Entry 6FVW (electron microscopy, 4.50 A resolution (low resolution: residue-level contacts below are approximate; hydrogen-bond / salt-bridge calls are withheld)); this record covers chains H and M of the 47 polymer chains in the assembly.

[Chain H]
Name: 26S proteasome regulatory subunit 7 homolog
Source organism: Saccharomyces cerevisiae (strain ATCC 204508 / S288c)
UniProt: P33299 (PRS7_YEAST); numbering as in UniProt (aligned over 42-467)
Sequence (426 residues; each row starts with the number of its first residue):
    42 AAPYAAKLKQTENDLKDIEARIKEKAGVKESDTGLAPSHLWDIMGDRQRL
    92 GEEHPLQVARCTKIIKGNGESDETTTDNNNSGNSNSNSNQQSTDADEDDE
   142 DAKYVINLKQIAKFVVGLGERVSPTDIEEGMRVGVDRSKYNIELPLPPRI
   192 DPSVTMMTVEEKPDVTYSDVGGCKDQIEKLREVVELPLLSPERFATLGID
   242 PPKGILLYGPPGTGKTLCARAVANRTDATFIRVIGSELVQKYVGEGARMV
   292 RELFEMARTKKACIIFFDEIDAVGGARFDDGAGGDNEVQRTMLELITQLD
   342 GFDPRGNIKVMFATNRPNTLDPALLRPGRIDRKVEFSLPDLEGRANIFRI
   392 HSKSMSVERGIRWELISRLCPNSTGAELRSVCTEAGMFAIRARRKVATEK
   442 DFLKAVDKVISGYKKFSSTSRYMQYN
Ion coordination: Mg2+: Thr257 (together with ATP)
Residues lining bound ligands:
  - ATP (adenosine-5'-triphosphate), molecule 1: Asp210, Gly212, Pro251, Pro252, Gly253, Thr254, Gly255, Lys256, Thr257, Leu258, Arg261, Glu310, Asn356, Ile388, His392, Gly416, Ala417, Arg420
  - ATP, molecule 2: Arg367, Pro368, Arg370

[Chain M]
Name: 26S proteasome regulatory subunit 6A
Source organism: Saccharomyces cerevisiae (strain ATCC 204508 / S288c)
UniProt: P33297 (PRS6A_YEAST); numbering as in UniProt (aligned over 14-434)
Sequence (421 residues; numbered 14 to 434; the number before each row is that of its first residue):
    14 GDDELDQEILNLSTQELQTRAKLLDNEIRIFRSELQRLSHENNVMLEKIK
    64 DNKEKIKNNRQLPYLVANVVEVMDMNEIEDKENSESTTQGGNVNLDNTAV
   114 GKAAVVKTSSRQTVFLPMVGLVDPDKLKPNDLVGVNKDSYLILDTLPSEF
   164 DSRVKAMEVDEKPTETYSDVGGLDKQIEELVEAIVLPMKRADKFKDMGIR
   214 APKGALMYGPPGTGKTLLARACAAQTNATFLKLAAPQLVQMYIGEGAKLV
   264 RDAFALAKEKAPTIIFIDELDAIGTKRFDSEKSGDREVQRTMLELLNQLD
   314 GFSSDDRVKVLAATNRVDVLDPALLRSGRLDRKIEFPLPSEDSRAQILQI
   364 HSRKMTTDDDINWQELARSTDEFNGAQLKAVTVEAGMIALRNGQSSVKHE
   414 DFVEGISEVQARKSKSVSFYA
Ion coordination: Mg2+: Thr229 (together with ATP)
Residues lining bound ligands: ATP (adenosine-5'-triphosphate): Val183, Gly184, Leu186, Pro224, Gly225, Thr226, Gly227, Lys228, Thr229, Leu230, Glu282, Asn328, Ile360, His364, Gly388, Ala389, Lys392

[How chain H and chain M interact]
Residue-residue contacts (121):
  Thr103(H) - Glu162(M)
  Thr103(H) - Asp164(M)
  Lys104(H) - Ser161(M)
  Lys104(H) - Glu162(M)
  Lys104(H) - Phe163(M)
  Glu111(H) - Pro160(M)
  Asp113(H) - Arg73(M)
  Asp113(H) - Tyr77(M)
  Asp113(H) - Asp157(M)
  Glu114(H) - Lys70(M)
  Glu114(H) - Arg73(M)
  Glu114(H) - Gln74(M)
  Thr115(H) - Lys66(M)
  Thr115(H) - Arg73(M)
  Asn128(H) - Leu75(M)
  Asp137(H) - Lys66(M)
  Asp139(H) - Lys70(M)
  Glu141(H) - Leu75(M)
  Lys144(H) - Leu75(M)
  Asn148(H) - Glu258(M)
  Gln151(H) - Arg124(M)
  Ile152(H) - Ser122(M)
  Ile152(H) - Arg124(M)
  Ile152(H) - Glu258(M)
  Ala153(H) - Ser122(M)
  Ala153(H) - Arg124(M)
  Lys154(H) - Leu78(M)
  Lys154(H) - Val79(M)
  Lys154(H) - Ser122(M)
  Lys154(H) - Glu162(M)
  Phe155(H) - Tyr77(M)
  Phe155(H) - Leu78(M)
  Phe155(H) - Val79(M)
  Val156(H) - Leu75(M)
  Val156(H) - Pro76(M)
  Val156(H) - Tyr77(M)
  Val156(H) - Val79(M)
  Val157(H) - Leu75(M)
  Gly158(H) - Leu75(M)
  Glu170(H) - Lys168(M)
  Lys180(H) - Pro76(M)
  Tyr181(H) - Pro76(M)
  Tyr181(H) - Lys150(M)
  Asn182(H) - Pro76(M)
  Asp216(H) - Arg404(M)
  Gln217(H) - Lys426(M)
  Glu219(H) - Arg404(M)
  Lys220(H) - Glu397(M)
  Lys220(H) - Met400(M)
  Lys220(H) - Ile401(M)
  Glu223(H) - Met400(M)
  Arg234(H) - Leu403(M)
  Phe235(H) - Leu403(M)
  Leu238(H) - Thr369(M)
  Leu238(H) - Gly399(M)
  Leu238(H) - Leu403(M)
  Leu238(H) - Gln407(M)
  Leu238(H) - Ser408(M)
  Gly239(H) - Lys367(M)
  Gly239(H) - Met368(M)
  Ile240(H) - Met368(M)
  Ile240(H) - Gly399(M)
  Ile240(H) - Met400(M)
  Pro243(H) - Met400(M)
  Tyr249(H) - Ala424(M)
  Arg289(H) - Pro249(M)
  Arg289(H) - Val252(M)
  Arg289(H) - Gln253(M)
  Arg289(H) - Met254(M)
  Arg292(H) - Pro249(M)
  Arg292(H) - Gln250(M)
  Arg292(H) - Val252(M)
  Arg292(H) - Gln253(M)
  Arg318(H) - Asp284(M)
  Arg318(H) - Asn328(M)
  Phe319(H) - Arg290(M)
  Asp320(H) - Arg290(M)
  Asp320(H) - Arg329(M)
  Asp320(H) - Val332(M)
  Asp321(H) - Arg290(M)
  Gly322(H) - Arg290(M)
  Gly322(H) - Asp292(M)
  Ala323(H) - Asp292(M)
  Gly324(H) - Glu294(M)
  Gly325(H) - Glu294(M)
  Asp326(H) - Arg290(M)
  Asp326(H) - Ser293(M)
  Asn327(H) - Ala285(M)
  Asn327(H) - Arg290(M)
  Asn327(H) - Ser293(M)
  Asn327(H) - Glu294(M)
  Glu328(H) - Glu294(M)
  Gln330(H) - Asp284(M)
  Gln330(H) - Arg290(M)
  Arg331(H) - Val252(M)
  Arg331(H) - Ala285(M)
  Arg331(H) - Ile286(M)
  Arg331(H) - Asp298(M)
  Leu334(H) - Pro249(M)
  Leu334(H) - Glu282(M)
  Glu335(H) - Pro249(M)
  Glu335(H) - Gln250(M)
  Thr338(H) - Pro249(M)
  Thr338(H) - Gln250(M)
  Thr338(H) - Glu282(M)
  Pro363(H) - Pro224(M)
  Ala364(H) - Glu282(M)
  Ala364(H) - Asn328(M)
  Arg367(H) - Gly225(M)
  Arg367(H) - Ala389(M)
  Pro368(H) - Ala389(M)
  Pro368(H) - Ala393(M)
  Arg370(H) - Glu282(M)
  Asp372(H) - Ala393(M)
  Asp372(H) - Val396(M)
  Arg373(H) - Ala393(M)
  Arg373(H) - Val396(M)
  Arg373(H) - Glu397(M)
  Arg373(H) - Met400(M)
  Lys374(H) - Glu421(M)
  Glu376(H) - Lys426(M)
Also at the interface, not in a pair above, chain H (74 interface residues in all): Ile106, Thr116, Asp135, Ser179, Val224, Asp241, Val284, Ile337, Gln339, Gly369, Ser378
Also at the interface, not in a pair above, chain M (68 interface residues in all): Lys63, Leu134, Leu145, Leu159, Tyr255, Ile256, Lys261, Lys295, Asp331, Gln390, Lys392, Val422

[Overview]
74 residues of chain H face 68 of chain M across their interface. One ATP molecule is bound between chain H
and chain M. Bound to chain H: ATP.
Here chain H is 26S proteasome regulatory subunit 7 homolog and chain M is 26S proteasome regulatory subunit
6A, both from Saccharomyces cerevisiae (strain ATCC 204508 / S288c). Entry 6FVW (26S proteasome, s4 state) was
determined by electron microscopy (same publication as 6FVT, 6FVU, 6FVV, 6FVX and 6FVY).
